Entry 8TAS (electron microscopy, 4.10 A resolution (low resolution: residue-level contacts below are approximate; hydrogen-bond / salt-bridge calls are withheld)); this record covers chains T and W of the 15 polymer chains in the assembly.

== Chain T ==
Molecule: 215-nt DNA strand
Sequence (215 nucleotides; row label = number of the first residue in the row):
     6 GACTGTGTGCCCGTCAGACGCTGCGCCGCCGGCGGCCGGAGAATCCCGGT
    56 GCCGAGGCCGCCCTATTGGTCGTAGACAGCCCCAGCACCGCCTAAACGCA
   106 CGTACGCGCCGTCCCCCGCGTTTTAACCGCCAAGGGGATTACCCCCCAGT
   156 CCCCAGGCACGTGCCAGATATATACATCCCGTACGCACGCACATCATTCG
   206 ATCGGAGCTCCCGAT
Not modelled in the structure: 6-14, 208-220

== Chain W ==
Molecule: Histone H3.2
Source organism: Xenopus laevis
UniProtKB: P84233 (H32_XENLA); residues 0-135 here correspond to UniProt positions 1-136 (UniProt number = residue number + 1)
Chain sequence (136 residues; numbered 0 to 135; the number before each row is that of its first residue; numbering starts at 0):
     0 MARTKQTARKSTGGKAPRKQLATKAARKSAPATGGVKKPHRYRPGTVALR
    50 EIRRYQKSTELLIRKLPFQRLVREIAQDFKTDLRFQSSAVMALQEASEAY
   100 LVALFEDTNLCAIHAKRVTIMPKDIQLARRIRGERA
Not modelled in the structure: 0-36
Construct notes: conflict Ala102 (Gly103 in P84233)
Swiss-Prot annotation at these positions:
  - modified residue: Arg2 (Asymmetric dimethylarginine), Thr3 (Phosphothreonine), Lys4 (Allysine), Gln5 (5-glutamyl dopamine), Thr6 (Phosphothreonine), Arg8 (Citrulline), Lys9 (N6,N6,N6-trimethyllysine), Ser10 (ADP-ribosylserine), Thr11 (Phosphothreonine), Lys14 (N6-(2-hydroxyisobutyryl)lysine), Arg17 (Asymmetric dimethylarginine), Lys18 (N6-(2-hydroxyisobutyryl)lysine), Lys23 (N6-(2-hydroxyisobutyryl)lysine), Arg26 (Citrulline), Lys27 (N6,N6,N6-trimethyllysine), Ser28 (ADP-ribosylserine), Lys36 (N6,N6,N6-trimethyllysine), Lys37 (N6-methyllysine), Tyr41 (Phosphotyrosine), Lys56 (N6,N6,N6-trimethyllysine) and 8 more in UniProt
  - lipidation: Cys110 (S-palmitoyl cysteine)

== Chain T / chain W interface ==
Contacting residue pairs (21; chain T residue first):
  DG90(T) with Phe84(W); Gln85(W); Ser86(W)
  DC91(T) with Arg72(W); Arg83(W); Phe84(W)
  DA100(T) with Arg63(W)
  DA101(T) with Arg63(W)
  DA109(T) with Arg42(W); Pro43(W)
  DC110(T) with Val117(W)
  DG111(T) with Arg116(W); Val117(W); Thr118(W)
  DC112(T) with Arg116(W); Met120(W)
  DC183(T) with Thr45(W)
  DC184(T) with Arg40(W); Arg42(W); Thr45(W)
  DC185(T) with Arg42(W)
Other interface residues (no listed pair), chain T (13 interface residues in all): DA105, DT108
Other interface residues (no listed pair), chain W (17 interface residues in all): His39, Tyr41, Lys115

== In short ==
13 residues of chain T and 17 residues of chain W are in contact.
Here chain T is a 215-nt DNA strand and chain W is Histone H3.2 (Xenopus laevis). Entry 8TAS (PRC2 monomer
bound to nucleosome) was determined by electron microscopy (same publication as 8T9G and 8TB9).
